Entry 6PE5 (electron microscopy, 3.20 A resolution); this record covers chains G and H of the 17 polymer chains in the assembly.

== Chain G ==
Molecule: V-type proton ATPase subunit c''
From: Saccharomyces cerevisiae (strain ATCC 204508 / S288c)
UniProtKB: P23968 (VATO_YEAST); numbering as in UniProt (aligned over 1-213)
Chain sequence (213 residues; row label = number of the first residue in the row):
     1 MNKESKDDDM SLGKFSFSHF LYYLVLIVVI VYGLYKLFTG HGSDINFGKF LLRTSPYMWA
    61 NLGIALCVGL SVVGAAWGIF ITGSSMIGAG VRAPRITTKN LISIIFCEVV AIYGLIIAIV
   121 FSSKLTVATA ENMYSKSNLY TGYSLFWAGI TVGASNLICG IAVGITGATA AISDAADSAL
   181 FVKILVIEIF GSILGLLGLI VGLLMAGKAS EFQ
Not modelled in the structure: 1-14
Curated features (UniProtKB/Swiss-Prot):
  - site: E108 (Essential for proton translocation)
  - mutagenesis: E108 (E108D: Partial inactivation; E108L/Q/V: Inactivation)

== Chain H ==
Molecule: V-type proton ATPase subunit c'
From: Saccharomyces cerevisiae (strain ATCC 204508 / S288c)
UniProtKB: P32842 (VATL2_YEAST); numbering as in UniProt (aligned over 1-164)
Chain sequence (164 residues; row label = number of the first residue in the row):
     1 MSTQLASNIY APLYAPFFGF AGCAAAMVLS CLGAAIGTAK SGIGIAGIGT FKPELIMKSL
    61 IPVVMSGILA IYGLVVAVLI AGNLSPTEDY TLFNGFMHLS CGLCVGFACL SSGYAIGMVG
   121 DVGVRKYMHQ PRLFVGIVLI LIFSEVLGLY GMIVALILNT RGSE
Not modelled in the structure: 1-6
Curated features (UniProtKB/Swiss-Prot):
  - site: E145 (Essential for proton translocation)
  - mutagenesis: E145 (E145D: Partial inactivation; E145L/Q: Inactivation)

== Chain G / chain H interface ==
Contacting residue pairs - 56 pairs, chain G then chain H:
  F47(G) with F18(H), hydrophobic
  G48(G) with Y14(H)
  L51(G) with Y14(H), hydrophobic; F17(H), hydrophobic
  L52(G) with Y14(H), hydrophobic
  W59(G) with F17(H), hydrophobic
  K136(G) with L13(H); P86(H); T87(H), hydrogen bond (side chain-backbone); E88(H)
  L139(G) with L13(H), hydrophobic
  Y140(G) with F20(H), hydrophobic; L84(H); S85(H); P86(H), hydrophobic
  Y143(G) with L13(H); Y14(H); F17(H), hydrophobic
  S144(G) with F20(H)
  W147(G) with F17(H), hydrogen bond (side chain-backbone); F20(H); A21(H), hydrophobic; A24(H), hydrophobic
  T151(G) with A24(H); M27(H); V28(H)
  A154(G) with V28(H), hydrophobic
  S155(G) with M27(H); V28(H)
  I158(G) with V28(H); L32(H), hydrophobic; A35(H), hydrophobic
  A162(G) with A35(H), hydrophobic
  T169(G) with A46(H)
  S173(G) with A46(H), hydrogen bond (side chain-backbone)
  L180(G) with G49(H); P53(H), hydrophobic; I56(H), hydrophobic
  K183(G) with P53(H); I56(H); M57(H)
  I184(G) with A46(H), hydrophobic
  I187(G) with L60(H), hydrophobic
  F190(G) with V63(H), hydrophobic; V64(H), hydrophobic
  L194(G) with C31(H); A34(H), hydrophobic; A35(H)
  L197(G) with A70(H)
  V201(G) with M27(H), hydrophobic; L74(H), hydrophobic
  L204(G) with V78(H), hydrophobic
  M205(G) with F20(H); C23(H), hydrophobic
  K208(G) with L84(H); P86(H)
Interface residues without a listed pair, chain G (34 interface residues in all): Y134, S135, I165, T166, A176
Interface residues without a listed pair, chain H (40 interface residues in all): P16, T38, A39, G42, I43, I45, T50, A77, A81, G82

== Summary ==
The interface between chain G and chain H involves 34 residues on one side and 40 on the other; the contacts
include 3 hydrogen bonds. Among the polar pairs are K136(G)-T87(H), W147(G)-F17(H) and S173(G)-A46(H).
Chain G is V-type proton ATPase subunit c'' and chain H is V-type proton ATPase subunit c', both from
Saccharomyces cerevisiae (strain ATCC 204508 / S288c); the structure, Yeast Vo motor in complex with 2 VopQ
molecules, was determined by electron microscopy together with 6PE4 from the same study.
